Entry 3WCV (X-ray diffraction, 2.60 A resolution); this record covers chains E and H of the 8 polymer chains in the assembly.

[Chain E]
Protein: A1 globin chain of giant V2 hemoglobin
From: Lamellibrachia satsuma
UniProtKB: S0BBU7 (S0BBU7_LAMSA); residues 1-146 here correspond to UniProt positions 20-165 (UniProt number = residue number + 19)
Sequence (146 residues; each row starts with the number of its first residue):
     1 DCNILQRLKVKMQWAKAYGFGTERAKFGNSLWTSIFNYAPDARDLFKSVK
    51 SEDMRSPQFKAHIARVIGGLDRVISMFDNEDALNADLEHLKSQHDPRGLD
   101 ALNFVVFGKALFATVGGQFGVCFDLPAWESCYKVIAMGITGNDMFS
Disulfide bonds: Cys2-Cys131
Bound ions: heme Fe: His94 (together with oxygen molecule)
Residues lining bound ligands:
  - heme (HEM): Leu45, Phe46, Ser48, Val49, His62, Arg65, Val66, Gly69, Leu70, Arg72, Leu90, Gln93, His94, Arg97, Leu99, Asn103, Phe104, Phe107, Tyr132, Ile135, Ile139
  - heme / oxygen molecule: Trp32, Leu45, Phe46, Ser48, Val49, His62, Arg65, Val66, Gly69, Leu70, Arg72, Leu90, Gln93, His94, Arg97, Leu99, Asn103, Phe104, Phe107, Tyr132, Ile135, Ile139
  - oxygen molecule (OXY): Trp32, Phe46, His62, Val66, His94

[Chain H]
Protein: B1 globin chain of giant V2 hemoglobin
From: Lamellibrachia satsuma
UniProtKB: S0BAP9 (S0BAP9_LAMSA); residues 1-149 here correspond to UniProt positions 20-168 (UniProt number = residue number + 19)
Sequence (149 residues; numbered 1 to 149; the number before each row is that of its first residue):
     1 SEFCSEADATIVIKQWNQIYNAGIGAKSRWTMGNEIFSSLFKLKPESEVL
    51 FNNVNVANMSSGAFHAHTVRVLSGLDMGINYLNDAGTLTSLTAHLAAQHV
   101 ARTGLKAVYFDAMGKVLMTVLPSLIDNFNPDAWRNCLLPLKNAIAKGLP
Not modelled in the structure: 1
Disulfide bonds: Cys4-Cys136
Glycans and other covalent adducts: glycan linked to Asn58
Bound ions: heme Fe: His99 (together with oxygen molecule)
Residues lining bound ligands:
  - heme (HEM): Leu40, Ser47, Leu50, Phe51, Asn53, Val54, His67, Arg70, Val71, Gly74, Leu75, Leu95, Gln98, His99, Arg102, Leu105, Tyr109, Phe110, Met113, Ile144
  - heme / oxygen molecule: Phe37, Leu40, Ser47, Leu50, Phe51, Asn53, Val54, His67, Arg70, Val71, Gly74, Leu75, Leu95, Gln98, His99, Arg102, Leu105, Tyr109, Phe110, Met113, Ile144
  - oxygen molecule (OXY): Phe37, Phe51, His67, Val71, His99

[How chain E and chain H interact]
Contacting residue pairs (43; chain E residue first):
  Trp14(E) with Ala22(H)
  Ala15(E) with Ala22(H), hydrophobic
  Tyr18(E) with Ala22(H), hydrophobic
  Phe20(E) with Asn21(H)
  Arg24(E) with Asn17(H); Asp76(H), salt bridge; Asn80(H)
  Ala25(E) with Tyr81(H)
  Pro57(E) with Gly86(H); Thr87(H); Ser90(H)
  Gln58(E) with Ser90(H)
  Lys60(E) with Asp84(H), salt bridge; Thr87(H), hydrogen bond
  Ala61(E) with Thr87(H); Ser90(H); Leu91(H)
  Ala64(E) with Met77(H); Tyr81(H), hydrophobic
  Arg65(E) with Met77(H); Leu91(H); His94(H)
  Gly68(E) with Ser73(H)
  Asp71(E) with Ala22(H); Arg29(H), salt bridge
  Arg72(E) with Arg29(H); Val69(H); Arg70(H)
  Ser75(E) with Ala26(H); Arg29(H)
  Met76(E) with Ala26(H), hydrophobic; Val69(H), hydrophobic
  Asn79(E) with Trp30(H)
  Asp81(E) with Gly62(H)
  Ala82(E) with Gly62(H); Ala66(H)
  Ala85(E) with Gly62(H); Ala63(H), hydrophobic; Ala66(H), hydrophobic
  Asp86(E) with Ala66(H); Arg70(H), salt bridge
  His89(E) with Arg70(H)
  Gln93(E) with Gln98(H)
Also at the interface, not in a pair above, chain E (26 interface residues in all): Gly21, Asp78
Also at the interface, not in a pair above, chain H (27 interface residues in all): Tyr20, Gly23, Ile24, His65

[In short]
The interface between chain E and chain H involves 26 residues on one side and 27 on the other, with 1
hydrogen bond and 4 salt bridges. Polar contacts include Arg24(E)-Asp76(H), Lys60(E)-Asp84(H) and
Asp71(E)-Arg29(H). Heme is bound between chain E and chain H.
Chain E is A1 globin chain of giant V2 hemoglobin and chain H is B1 globin chain of giant V2 hemoglobin, both
from Lamellibrachia satsuma; the structure, The structure of a deoxygenated 400 kda hemoglobin provides a more
accurate description of the cooperative ..., was determined by X-ray diffraction (same publication as 3WCT,
3WCU and 3WCW).
